PDB entry 4EXX | X-ray diffraction, 1.55 A resolution | chains B and D of the 4 polymer chains in the assembly

== Chain B (and D) ==
Name: Insulin B chain
Source organism: Homo sapiens
Notes: chain D of this document is another copy of the same molecule, construct and numbering; everything in this record applies to it too
UniProtKB: P01308 (INS_HUMAN); residues 1-30 here correspond to UniProt positions 25-54 (UniProt number = residue number + 24)
Sequence (30 residues; numbered 1 to 30; the number before each row is that of its first residue):
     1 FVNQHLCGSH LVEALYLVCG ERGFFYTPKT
Metal / ion sites: Zn2+ near His-10 (its only coordinating residue here)

== Chain B / chain D interface ==
Contacting residue pairs - 31 pairs, chain B then chain D:
  Gly-8(B) with Tyr-16(D)
  Ser-9(B) with Glu-13(D); Tyr-16(D)
  Val-12(B) with Val-12(D); Tyr-16(D), hydrophobic; Phe-24(D), hydrophobic
  Glu-13(B) with Ser-9(D); Glu-13(D)
  Tyr-16(B) with Gly-8(D); Ser-9(D); Val-12(D), hydrophobic; Tyr-26(D)
  Gly-20(B) with Tyr-26(D); Pro-28(D)
  Glu-21(B) with Pro-28(D); Thr-30(D)
  Gly-23(B) with Tyr-26(D); Pro-28(D)
  Phe-24(B) with Val-12(D), hydrophobic; Phe-24(D), hydrophobic; Phe-25(D); Tyr-26(D), hydrogen bond (backbone-backbone)
  Phe-25(B) with Phe-24(D); Phe-25(D), hydrophobic
  Tyr-26(B) with Tyr-16(D); Gly-23(D); Phe-24(D), hydrogen bond (backbone-backbone)
  Pro-28(B) with Glu-21(D); Gly-23(D)
  Lys-29(B) with Glu-21(D); Arg-22(D)
Other interface residues (no listed pair), chain D (14 interface residues in all): Gly-20

== Summary ==
Chain B and chain D form an interface of 13 and 14 residues respectively; the contacts include 2 hydrogen
bonds. Its one hydrogen bond, Phe-24(B)/Tyr-26(D), is backbone to backbone.
Both chains are Insulin B chain (Homo sapiens). Entry 4EXX (Human Insulin) was determined by X-ray
diffraction, deposited together with 4EWW, 4EWX, 4EWZ, 4EX0, 4EX1, 4EY1 and 17 further entries.
